Entry 4DJF (X-ray diffraction, 3.03 A resolution); this record covers chains C and D of the 6 polymer chains in the assembly.

# Chain C
Molecule: Corrinoid/iron-sulfur protein large subunit
Organism: Moorella thermoacetica
Reference sequence: Q07340 (ACSC_MOOTH); residues 1-446 here = UniProt positions 1-446
Amino-acid sequence (446 residues; each row starts with the number of its first residue):
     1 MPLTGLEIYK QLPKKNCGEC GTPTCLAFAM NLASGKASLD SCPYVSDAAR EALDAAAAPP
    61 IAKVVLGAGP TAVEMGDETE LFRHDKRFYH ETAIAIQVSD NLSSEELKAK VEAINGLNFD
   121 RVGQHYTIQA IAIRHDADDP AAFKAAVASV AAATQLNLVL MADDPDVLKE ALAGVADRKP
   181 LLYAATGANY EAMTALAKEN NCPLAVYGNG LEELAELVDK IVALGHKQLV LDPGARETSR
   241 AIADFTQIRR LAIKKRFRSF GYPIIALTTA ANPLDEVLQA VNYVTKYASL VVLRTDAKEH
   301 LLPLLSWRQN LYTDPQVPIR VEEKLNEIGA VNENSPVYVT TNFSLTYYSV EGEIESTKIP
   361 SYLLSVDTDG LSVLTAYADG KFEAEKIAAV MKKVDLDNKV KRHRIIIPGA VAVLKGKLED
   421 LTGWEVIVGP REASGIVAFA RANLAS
Not modelled in the structure: 1, 443-446
Metal / ion sites: 4Fe-4S cluster Fe: Cys17, Cys20, Cys25, Cys42
Ligand contacts:
  - co-methylcobalamin (COB): Pro318, Tyr338, Val339, Thr340, Phe343, Leu345, Thr346, Ser349, Gly370, Leu371, Ser372, Val373, Leu374, Thr375, Ala378, Asp379, Ile406, Ile407, Pro408, Ala410, Gly429, Pro430, Arg431, Glu432, Ala433
  - 4Fe-4S cluster (SF4): Leu12, Pro13, Lys15, Asn16, Cys17, Gly18, Glu19, Cys20, Thr22, Thr24, Cys25, Phe28, Cys42, Tyr44
Curated features (UniProtKB/Swiss-Prot):
  - binding site ([4Fe-4S] cluster): Cys17, Cys20, Cys25, Cys42
  - binding site (5-methoxybenzimidazolylcob(I)amide): Thr340, Thr346, Gly370 to Val373, Ala433

# Chain D
Molecule: Corrinoid/iron-sulfur protein small subunit
Organism: Moorella thermoacetica
Reference sequence: Q07341 (ACSD_MOOTH); residues 1-323 here = UniProt positions 1-323
Amino-acid sequence (323 residues; numbered 1 to 323; the number before each row is that of its first residue):
     1 MAVQILRDRS RAAVQKVVLG ATKDQGGTRS HTIVVGGDAA LPFHHFEGEI VNRPVIGMEV
    61 QDIVPDWPDV LKDPFTDVIN EPGRWAQKCV AEYGADLIYL KLDGADPEGA NHSVDQCVAT
   121 VKEVLQAVGV PLVVVGCGDV EKDHEVLEAV AEAAAGENLL LGNAEQENYK SLTAACMVHK
   181 HNIIARSPLD INICKQLNIL INEMNLPLDH IVIDPSIGGL GYGIEYSFSI MERIRLGALQ
   241 GDKMLSMPVI CTVGYEAWRA KEASAPVSEY PGWGKETERG ILWEAVTATA LLQAGAHILL
   301 MRHPEAVARV KENIDQLMVS NAY

# How chain C and chain D interact
Residue-residue contacts (92):
  Phe82(C) with Leu41(D), hydrophobic; Glu232(D); Leu236(D), hydrophobic
  Arg83(C) with Glu225(D), salt bridge; Phe228(D); Ser229(D), hydrogen bond
  His84(C) with Arg233(D)
  Phe119(C) with Gly272(D)
  Asp120(C) with Trp273(D), hydrogen bond (backbone-side chain)
  Arg121(C) with Gly221(D), hydrogen bond (side chain-backbone); Glu262(D), salt bridge; Trp273(D)
  Leu211(C) with Val3(D); Tyr323(D), hydrophobic
  Glu212(C) with Val3(D), hydrogen bond (side chain-backbone)
  Ala215(C) with Val3(D), hydrophobic
  Asp219(C) with Met1(D)
  Thr238(C) with Gln316(D)
  Ser239(C) with Gln316(D); Val319(D), hydrogen bond (side chain-backbone); Asn321(D), hydrogen bond (backbone-side chain)
  Arg240(C) with Asn321(D), hydrogen bond (side chain-backbone); Tyr323(D)
  Ile242(C) with Gln293(D); Leu317(D), hydrophobic
  Ala243(C) with Phe46(D), hydrophobic; Asn321(D); Tyr323(D), hydrogen bond (backbone-side chain)
  Asp244(C) with Tyr323(D), hydrogen bond
  Gln247(C) with Ile5(D); Leu6(D), hydrogen bond (side chain-backbone); Phe46(D); Tyr323(D)
  Arg250(C) with Leu6(D), hydrogen bond (side chain-backbone); Asp8(D), salt bridge; Leu41(D); His44(D); Phe46(D); Glu47(D), salt bridge
  Leu251(C) with Gln4(D); Leu6(D), hydrophobic
  Lys254(C) with Leu6(D)
  Lys255(C) with Leu6(D)
  Phe257(C) with Ala2(D)
  Leu274(C) with Glu278(D); Leu282(D), hydrophobic; Glu305(D); Arg309(D)
  Asp275(C) with Arg309(D), salt bridge; Glu312(D)
  Val277(C) with Leu282(D), hydrophobic
  Leu278(C) with Ala285(D), hydrophobic; Val286(D); Thr289(D); Arg309(D)
  Val281(C) with Val286(D), hydrophobic; Thr289(D)
  Asn282(C) with Thr289(D); Gln293(D), hydrogen bond; Asn313(D), hydrogen bond
  Thr285(C) with Phe228(D)
  Lys286(C) with His44(D); Gln293(D)
  Lys298(C) with Gly272(D); Trp273(D)
  Glu299(C) with Trp273(D); Gly274(D); Lys275(D); Arg279(D); Leu282(D)
  His300(C) with Glu278(D), salt bridge; Leu282(D)
  Leu302(C) with Trp273(D), hydrophobic; Arg279(D)
  Pro303(C) with Leu220(D); Leu282(D), hydrophobic; Val286(D), hydrophobic
  Ser306(C) with Trp283(D)
  Trp307(C) with Leu220(D), hydrophobic; Ile224(D), hydrophobic; Phe228(D), hydrophobic; Ala290(D), hydrophobic
  Asn310(C) with Gly221(D), hydrogen bond (side chain-backbone); Ile224(D); Glu225(D)
  Leu311(C) with Phe228(D), hydrophobic
  Thr313(C) with Glu225(D)
  Pro318(C) with Tyr226(D)
  Ile319(C) with Glu225(D)
  Tyr348(C) with Tyr222(D), hydrophobic; Lys261(D)
  Glu351(C) with Lys261(D), salt bridge
Also at the interface, not in a pair above, chain C (52 interface residues in all): Glu216, Thr246, Ser259, Phe260, Gln279, Val317, Phe343, Glu353
Also at the interface, not in a pair above, chain D (51 interface residues in all): Arg259, Pro271, Val310, Ser320, Ala322

# In short
52 residues of chain C and 51 residues of chain D are in contact; the contacts include 14 hydrogen bonds and 7
salt bridges. Among the polar pairs are Arg83(C)-Glu225(D), Arg121(C)-Glu262(D) and Arg250(C)-Asp8(D). Ligands
of chain C: 4Fe-4S cluster and co-methylcobalamin.
Chain C is Corrinoid/iron-sulfur protein large subunit and chain D is Corrinoid/iron-sulfur protein small
subunit, both from Moorella thermoacetica; the structure, Crystal structure of folate-bound corrinoid
iron-sulfur protein (CFeSP) in complex with its methyltransferase (MeTr), co-crystallized with ..., was
determined by X-ray diffraction, deposited together with 4DJD and 4DJE.
